PDB entry 8XLA | X-ray diffraction, 3.50 A resolution | chains B and Y of the 7 polymer chains in the assembly

# Chain B
Molecule: Beta sliding clamp
From: Neisseria gonorrhoeae FA 1090
Reference sequence: Q5FAJ1 (Q5FAJ1_NEIG1); numbering as in UniProt (aligned over 1-367)
Chain sequence (387 residues; numbered -19 to 367; the number before each row is that of its first residue; numbers below 1 keep their minus sign (Met-19 is residue -19)):
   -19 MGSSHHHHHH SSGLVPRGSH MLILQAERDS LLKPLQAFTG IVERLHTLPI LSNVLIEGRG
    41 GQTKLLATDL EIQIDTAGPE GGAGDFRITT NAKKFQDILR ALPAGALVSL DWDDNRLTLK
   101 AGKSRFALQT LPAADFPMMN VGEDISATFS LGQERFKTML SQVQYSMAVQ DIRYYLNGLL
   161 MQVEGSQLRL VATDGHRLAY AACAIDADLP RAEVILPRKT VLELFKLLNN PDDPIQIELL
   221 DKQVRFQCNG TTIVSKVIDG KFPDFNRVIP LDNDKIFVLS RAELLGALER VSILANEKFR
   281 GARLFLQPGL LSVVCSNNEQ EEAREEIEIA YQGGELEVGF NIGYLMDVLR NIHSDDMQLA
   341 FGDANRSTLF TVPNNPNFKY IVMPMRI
Unresolved in the structure: -19 to 1
Construct notes: initiating methionine (-19); expression tag (-18 to 0)

# Chain Y
Molecule: DNA mismatch repair protein MutL
From: Neisseria gonorrhoeae FA 1090
Reference sequence: Q5F8M6 (MUTL_NEIG1); numbering as in UniProt (aligned over 460-658)
Chain sequence (220 residues; row label = number of the first residue in the row):
   439 TMGSSHHHHH HSSGLVPRGS HSQSELPPLG FAIAQLLGIY ILAQAEDSLL LIDMHAAAER
   499 VNYEKMKRQR QENGNLQSQH LLIPVTFAAS HEECAALADH AETLAGFGLE LSDMGGNTLA
   559 VRAAPVMLGK SDVVSLARDV LGELAQVGSS QTIASHENRI LATMSCHGSI RAGRRLTLPE
   619 MNALLRDMEN TPRSNQCNHG RPTWVKLTLK ELDTLFLRGQ
Unresolved in the structure: 439-463, 587-591, 655-658
Construct notes: expression tag (439-459)

# How chain B and chain Y interact
Residue-residue contacts - 21 pairs, chain B then chain Y:
  Gln150(B) - Arg612(Y)  hydrogen bond
  Ile152(B) - Lys568(Y)
  Ile152(B) - Arg609(Y)
  Ile152(B) - Gly611(Y)
  Thr173(B) - Ile521(Y)
  Gly175(B) - Leu520(Y)
  His176(B) - Leu520(Y)
  Arg177(B) - Leu520(Y)
  Pro243(B) - Ile521(Y)  hydrophobic
  Arg247(B) - Thr524(Y)  hydrogen bond
  Val248(B) - Leu520(Y)  hydrophobic
  Val248(B) - Ile521(Y)  hydrophobic
  Lys278(B) - Pro617(Y)  hydrogen bond (side chain-backbone)
  Lys278(B) - Glu618(Y)  salt bridge
  Asn345(B) - His518(Y)
  Arg346(B) - His518(Y)  hydrogen bond
  Ser347(B) - Leu520(Y)
  Met363(B) - His518(Y)
  Met363(B) - Leu519(Y)  hydrophobic
  Met363(B) - Leu520(Y)  hydrophobic
  Arg366(B) - Gln515(Y)
Also at the interface, not in a pair above, chain B (18 interface residues in all): Arg153, Leu178, Ile361
Also at the interface, not in a pair above, chain Y (14 interface residues in all): Ser516, Ser569

# Summary
18 residues of chain B face 14 of chain Y across their interface; the contacts include 4 hydrogen bonds and 1
salt bridge. Among the polar pairs are Lys278(B)-Glu618(Y), Gln150(B)-Arg612(Y) and Arg247(B)-Thr524(Y).
Here chain B is Beta sliding clamp and chain Y is DNA mismatch repair protein MutL, both from Neisseria
gonorrhoeae FA 1090. Entry 8XLA (Mismatch Repair Complex) was determined by X-ray diffraction.
